7V3V - chains 5 and C of the 14 polymer chains in the assembly; structure by electron microscopy, 2.90 A resolution.

== Chain 5 ==
Name: Minichromosome maintenance protein 5
From: Saccharomyces cerevisiae S288C
Notes: EC 3.6.4.12
Reference sequence: P29496 (MCM5_YEAST); residue numbers follow UniProt; this construct covers 1-775
Sequence (775 residues; row label = number of the first residue in the row):
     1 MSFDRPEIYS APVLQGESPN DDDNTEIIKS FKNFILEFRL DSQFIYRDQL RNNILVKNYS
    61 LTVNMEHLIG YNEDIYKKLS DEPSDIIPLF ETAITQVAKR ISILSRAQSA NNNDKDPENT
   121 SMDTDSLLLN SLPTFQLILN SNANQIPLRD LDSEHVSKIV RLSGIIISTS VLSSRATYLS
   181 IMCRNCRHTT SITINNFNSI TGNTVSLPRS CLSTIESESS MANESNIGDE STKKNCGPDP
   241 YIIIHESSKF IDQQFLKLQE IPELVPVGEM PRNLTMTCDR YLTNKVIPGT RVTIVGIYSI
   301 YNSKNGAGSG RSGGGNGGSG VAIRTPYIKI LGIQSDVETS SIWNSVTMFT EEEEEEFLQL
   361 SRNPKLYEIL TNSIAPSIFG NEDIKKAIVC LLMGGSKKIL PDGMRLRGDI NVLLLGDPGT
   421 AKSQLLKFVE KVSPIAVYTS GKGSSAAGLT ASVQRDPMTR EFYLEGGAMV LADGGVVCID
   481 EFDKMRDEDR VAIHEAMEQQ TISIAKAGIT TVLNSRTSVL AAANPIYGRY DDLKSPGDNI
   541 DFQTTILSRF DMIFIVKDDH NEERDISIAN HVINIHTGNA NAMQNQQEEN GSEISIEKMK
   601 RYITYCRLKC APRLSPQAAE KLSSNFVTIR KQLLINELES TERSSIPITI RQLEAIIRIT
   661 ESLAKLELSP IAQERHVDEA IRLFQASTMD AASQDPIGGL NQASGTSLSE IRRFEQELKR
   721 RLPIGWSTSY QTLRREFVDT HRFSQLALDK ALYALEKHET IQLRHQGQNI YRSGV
Disordered / not traced: 1, 111-128, 224-232, 305-318, 702-775
Ion coordination: Zn2+: Cys183, Cys186, Cys211, Cys236; Mg2+: Ser423 (together with ATP-gamma-S)
Residues lining bound ligands:
  - ADP (adenosine-5'-diphosphate): Glu498, Ile650, Arg651, Glu654
  - ATP-gamma-S (AGS; phosphothiophosphoric acid-adenylate ester): Ser377, Ile378, Phe379, Asn381, Pro418, Gly419, Thr420, Ala421, Lys422, Ser423, Gln424, Asp480, Glu481, Asn524, Ile568, Val572
UniProt features mapped onto this chain:
  - motif: Ser548 to Asp551 (Arginine finger)
  - binding site (ATP): Gly416 to Ser423
  - mutagenesis: Lys422 (K422A: Loss of MCM2-7 complex helicase activity)

== Chain C ==
Name: DNA replication licensing factor MCM3
From: Saccharomyces cerevisiae S288C
Notes: EC 3.6.4.12
Reference sequence: P24279 (MCM3_YEAST); residue numbers follow UniProt; this construct covers 1-971
Sequence (971 residues; each row starts with the number of its first residue):
     1 MEGSTGFDGD ATTFFAPDAV FGDRVRRFQE FLDTFTSYRD SVRSIQVYNS NNAANYNDDQ
    61 DDADERDLLG DDDGDDLEKE KKAASSTSLN ILPHRIIISL DDLREFDRSF WSGILVEPAY
   121 FIPPAEKALT DLADSMDDVP HPNASAVSSR HPWKLSFKGS FGAHALSPRT LTAQHLNKLV
   181 SVEGIVTKTS LVRPKLIRSV HYAAKTGRFH YRDYTDATTT LTTRIPTPAI YPTEDTEGNK
   241 LTTEYGYSTF IDHQRITVQE MPEMAPAGQL PRSIDVILDD DLVDKTKPGD RVNVVGVFKS
   301 LGAGGMNQSN SNTLIGFKTL ILGNTVYPLH ARSTGVAARQ MLTDFDIRNI NKLSKKKDIF
   361 DILSQSLAPS IYGHDHIKKA ILLMLMGGVE KNLENGSHLR GDINILMVGD PSTAKSQLLR
   421 FVLNTASLAI ATTGRGSSGV GLTAAVTTDR ETGERRLEAG AMVLADRGVV CIDEFDKMTD
   481 VDRVAIHEVM EQQTVTIAKA GIHTTLNARC SVIAAANPVF GQYDVNRDPH QNIALPDSLL
   541 SRFDLLFVVT DDINEIRDRS ISEHVLRTHR YLPPGYLEGE PVRERLNLSL AVGEDADINP
   601 EEHSNSGAGV ENEGEDDEDH VFEKFNPLLQ AGAKLAKNKG NYNGTEIPKL VTIPFLRKYV
   661 QYAKERVIPQ LTQEAINVIV KNYTDLRNDD NTKKSPITAR TLETLIRLAT AHAKVRLSKT
   721 VNKVDAKVAA NLLRFALLGE DIGNDIDEEE SEYEEALSKR SPQKSPKKRQ RVRQPASNSG
   781 SPIKSTPRRS TASSVNATPS SARRILRFQD DEQNAGEDDN DIMSPLPADE EAELQRRLQL
   841 GLRVSPRRRE HLHAPEEGSS GPLTEVGTPR LPNVSSAGQD DEQQQSVISF DNVEPGTIST
   901 GRLSLISGII ARLMQTEIFE EESYPVASLF ERINEELPEE EKFSAQEYLA GLKIMSDRNN
   961 LMVADDKVWR V
Disordered / not traced: 1-16, 60-88, 141-149, 312, 594-639, 739-971
Ion coordination: Mg2+: Ser416 (together with ADP)
Residues lining bound ligands:
  - ADP (adenosine-5'-diphosphate): Ser370, Ile371, Tyr372, His374, Asp410, Pro411, Ser412, Thr413, Ala414, Lys415, Ser416, Gln417, Ile561, Val565
  - ATP-gamma-S (AGS; phosphothiophosphoric acid-adenylate ester): Leu399, Glu491, Gln492, Ser538, Arg542, Ala699, Arg700, Glu703
UniProt features mapped onto this chain:
  - motif: Ser541 to Asp544 (Arginine finger)
  - binding site (ATP): Gly409 to Ser416
  - modified residue: Ser761 (Phosphoserine), Ser777 (Phosphoserine), Ser781 (Phosphoserine), Thr868 (Phosphothreonine)
  - mutagenesis: Lys415 (K415A: No effect on MCM2-7 complex helicase activity. Loss of MCM2-7 complex helicase activity; when associated with MCM5 A-422. Reduces MCM2-7 complex helicase activity ...)

== Chain 5 / chain C interface ==
Contacting residue pairs - 30 pairs, chain 5 then chain C:
  Ser2(5) - Leu196(C)
  Ser2(5) - Tyr231(C)
  Ser2(5) - Thr243(C)  hydrogen bond (backbone-side chain)
  Ser2(5) - Tyr245(C)  hydrogen bond (backbone-side chain)
  Phe3(5) - Tyr231(C)
  Phe3(5) - Tyr245(C)
  Asp4(5) - Leu241(C)
  Asp4(5) - Thr242(C)
  Asp4(5) - Thr243(C)  hydrogen bond
  Arg5(5) - Thr233(C)
  Arg5(5) - Glu234(C)  salt bridge
  Arg5(5) - Lys240(C)
  Asn185(5) - Pro228(C)
  Cys186(5) - Pro228(C)
  Cys186(5) - Ala229(C)
  Cys186(5) - Ile230(C)  hydrogen bond (backbone-backbone)
  Arg187(5) - Arg212(C)
  His188(5) - Ile230(C)
  Thr189(5) - Glu234(C)
  Thr189(5) - Asp235(C)
  Ser213(5) - Ile230(C)
  Glu218(5) - Ile230(C)
  Glu218(5) - Thr233(C)  hydrogen bond
  Ser219(5) - Tyr231(C)
  Met221(5) - Tyr231(C)  hydrophobic
  Asn223(5) - Ala229(C)  hydrogen bond (side chain-backbone)
  Asn223(5) - Ile230(C)
  Asn223(5) - Tyr231(C)
  Lys234(5) - Pro228(C)
  Lys234(5) - Ile230(C)
Other interface residues (no listed pair), chain 5 (18 interface residues in all): Glu7, Leu129, Lys233
Other interface residues (no listed pair), chain C (18 interface residues in all): Lys205, Thr227, Phe250, Ser309

== Summary ==
The chain 5/chain C interface involves 18 residues from each chain; the contacts include 6 hydrogen bonds and
1 salt bridge. Polar contacts include Arg5(5)-Glu234(C), Ser2(5)-Thr243(C) and Ser2(5)-Tyr245(C). Bound to
chain 5: ADP and ATP-gamma-S. Bound to chain C: ADP and ATP-gamma-S.
Here chain 5 is Minichromosome maintenance protein 5 and chain C is DNA replication licensing factor MCM3,
both from Saccharomyces cerevisiae S288C. Entry 7V3V (Cryo-EM structure of MCM double hexamer bound with DDK
in State I) was determined by electron microscopy together with 7V3U and 7W8G from the same study.
